8OPS - chains B and C of the 3 polymer chains in the assembly; structure by electron microscopy, 3.82 A resolution.

# Chain B
Protein: Protein lin-28 homolog A
From: Homo sapiens
UniProtKB: Q9H9Z2 (LN28A_HUMAN); numbering as in UniProt (aligned over 1-209)
Amino-acid sequence (209 residues; row label = number of the first residue in the row):
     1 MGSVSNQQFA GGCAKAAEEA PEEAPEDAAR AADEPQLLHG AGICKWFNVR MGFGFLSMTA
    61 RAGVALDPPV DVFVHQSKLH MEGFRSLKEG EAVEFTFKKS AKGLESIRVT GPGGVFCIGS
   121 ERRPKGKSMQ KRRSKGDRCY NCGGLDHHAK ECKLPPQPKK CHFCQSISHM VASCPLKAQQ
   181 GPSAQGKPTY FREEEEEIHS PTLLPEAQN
Disordered / not traced: 1-135, 178-209
Bound ions: Zn2+: Cys139, Asn141, Cys142, Cys152
UniProt features mapped onto this chain:
  - zinc finger: Asp137 to Leu154 (CCHC-type 1), Lys159 to Leu176 (CCHC-type 2)
  - region: Gly113 to Gly136 (Flexible linker)
  - modified residue: Gly2 (N-acetylglycine), Ser3 (Phosphoserine), Ser120 (Phosphoserine), Ser200 (Phosphoserine)
  - mutagenesis: Trp46 (W46A: Does not affect localization to P-bodies; when associated with A-55 and A-73), Phe55 (F55A: Does not affect localization to P-bodies; when associated with A-46 and A-73), Phe73 (F73A: Does not affect localization to P-bodies; when associated with A-46 and A-55), His147 (H147A: Abolishes ability to suppress pre-let-7 biogenesis and localization to P-bodies without affecting pre-let-7 binding; when associated with A-169), His169 (H169A: Abolishes ability to suppress pre-let-7 biogenesis and localization to P-bodies without affecting pre-let-7 binding; when associated with A-147)

# Chain C
Molecule: RNA (71-MER) Let7g
Sequence (71 nucleotides; numbered 4 to 74; the number before each row is that of its first residue):
     4 GGUAGUAAUU UGUACAGUUU GAGGGUCUAU GAUACCACCC GGUACAGGAG AUAACUGUAC
    64 AGGCCACUGC U
Disordered / not traced: 73-74

# Chain B / chain C interface
Pairs across the interface - 8 pairs, chain B then chain C:
  Tyr140(B) - G51(C)  base contact
  Tyr140(B) - G53(C)  base contact
  Asn141(B) - A52(C)  base contact
  Ala149(B) - A52(C)  base contact
  Ala149(B) - G53(C)  base contact
  Lys160(B) - G50(C)  base contact
  His162(B) - G50(C)  base contact
  Val171(B) - G50(C)  base contact
Interface residues without a listed pair, chain B (8 interface residues in all): Lys150, Lys159
Interface residues without a listed pair, chain C (5 interface residues in all): A49

# Overview
8 residues of chain B face 5 of chain C across their interface. Cys139(B), Asn141(B), Cys142(B) and Cys152(B)
coordinate Zn2+. UniProt lists 5 mutagenesis sites on chain B.
Here chain B is Protein lin-28 homolog A (Homo sapiens) and chain C is RNA (71-MER) Let7g. Entry 8OPS (Human
terminal uridylyltransferase 7 (TUT7/ZCCHC6) bound with pre-let7g miRNA and Lin28A - complex 1) was determined
by electron microscopy together with 8OEF, 8OPP, 8OPT and 8OST from the same study.
